Entry 6RAP (electron microscopy, 3.30 A resolution); this record covers chains A and E of the 5 polymer chains in the assembly.

[Chain A]
Name: Afp1
From: Serratia entomophila
Reference sequence: Q6HAD8 (Q6HAD8_9GAMM); numbering as in UniProt (aligned over 1-149)
Chain sequence (149 residues; row label = number of the first residue in the row):
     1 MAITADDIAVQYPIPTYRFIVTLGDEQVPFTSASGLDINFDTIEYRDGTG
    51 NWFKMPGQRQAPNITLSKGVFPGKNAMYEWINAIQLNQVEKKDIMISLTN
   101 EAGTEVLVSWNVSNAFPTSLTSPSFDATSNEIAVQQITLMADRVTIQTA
From the paper describing this entry:
  - conformationally variable residues: Val10

[Chain E]
Name: Afp16
From: Serratia entomophila
Reference sequence: Q6HAC3 (Q6HAC3_9GAMM); residue numbers follow UniProt; this construct covers 1-295
Chain sequence (295 residues; each row starts with the number of its first residue):
     1 MSMSNYQTLVDVNNAMNKMLRAYVNEAVAIRFDLPDVDATQADAAISVFL
    51 YDIHEDLQLRTAESRGFNAGAGRLLPGWVNVKCNYLITYWESTGPATDAD
   101 NPDSQPDNQAIQVMSQVLAALINNRQLADIPGAYTQVMPPKENLNSLGNF
   151 WQSLGNRPRLSLNYCVTVPISLSDKGEEMTPVKSLSTTVEPKAPLSPLVI
   201 TDALREQLRVALGGDYDACLAMTHVNLDSSPVANSDGSAAEIRVSLRVYG
   251 MTPTEYLAPMNTVFNEWEKSEAAAVTPDGYRVYINAVDKTDLTGI
Unresolved in the structure: 1-3, 37-39, 93-101, 131, 213-216

[Chain A / chain E interface]
Pairs across the interface (14; chain A residue first):
  Ala5(A) with Met251(E), hydrophobic
  Tyr17(A) with Arg60(E)
  Phe19(A) with Ala62(E)
  Ile20(A) with Ser64(E)
  Gln27(A) with Ser64(E), hydrogen bond
  Pro29(A) with Ala62(E); Glu63(E)
  Phe30(A) with Thr61(E); Ala62(E), hydrogen bond (backbone-backbone)
  Ala102(A) with Arg65(E), hydrogen bond (backbone-side chain)
  Glu131(A) with Gln58(E); Tyr134(E)
  Ile132(A) with Leu59(E), hydrophobic; Tyr134(E), hydrogen bond (backbone-side chain)
Also at the interface, not in a pair above, chain A (16 interface residues in all): Ile3, Val21, Val28, Thr31, Thr104, Asn130
Also at the interface, not in a pair above, chain E (12 interface residues in all): Leu74, Gln136

[In short]
The interface between chain A and chain E involves 16 residues on one side and 12 on the other, with 4
hydrogen bonds. Polar contacts include Gln27(A)-Ser64(E), Ala102(A)-Arg65(E) and Ile132(A)-Tyr134(E). The
paper reports conformational variability at Val10(A).
Here chain A is Afp1 and chain E is Afp16, both from Serratia entomophila. Entry 6RAP (Cryo-EM structure of
the anti-feeding prophage cap (AFP tube terminating cap)) was determined by electron microscopy, deposited
together with 6RBK, 6RBN, 6RGL, 6RAO and 6RC8.
